Entry 6C21 (electron microscopy, 5.20 A resolution (low resolution: residue-level contacts below are approximate; hydrogen-bond / salt-bridge calls are withheld)); this record covers chains D and E of the 7 polymer chains in the assembly.

Chain D (and E):
Molecule: Major head protein
Organism: Staphylococcus virus 80alpha
Notes: chain E of this document is another copy of the same molecule, construct and numbering; everything in this record applies to it too
UniProt: A4ZFB3 (A4ZFB3_9CAUD); residues 1-324 here = UniProt positions 1-324
Sequence (324 residues; row label = number of the first residue in the row):
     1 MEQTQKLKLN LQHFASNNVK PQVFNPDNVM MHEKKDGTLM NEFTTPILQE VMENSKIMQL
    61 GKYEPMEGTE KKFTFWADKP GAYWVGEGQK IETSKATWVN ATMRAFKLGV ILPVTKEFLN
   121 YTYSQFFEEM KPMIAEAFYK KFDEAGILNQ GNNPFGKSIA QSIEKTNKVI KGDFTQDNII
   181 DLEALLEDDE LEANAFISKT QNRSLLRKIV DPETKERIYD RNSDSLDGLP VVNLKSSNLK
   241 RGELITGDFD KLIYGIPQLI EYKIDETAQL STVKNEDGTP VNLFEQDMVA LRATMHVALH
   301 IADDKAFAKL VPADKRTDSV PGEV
Disordered / not traced: 1-34, 310-324
UniProt features mapped onto this chain:
  - mutagenesis: Glu-2 to Phe-14 (Wild-type phage titer and viability), Phe-14 (F14A: Wild-type phage titer and viability, protein is mostly unprocessed), Met-52 (M52Q: Defective in producing infectious virions)
From the paper describing this entry:
  - mutagenesis - F14A: unchanged growth

Chain D / chain E interface:
Pairs across the interface (27; chain D residue first):
  Thr-44(D) with Lys-71(E); Lys-72(E); Phe-73(E); Glu-92(E)
  Asn-100(D) with Gly-81(E); Ala-82(E)
  Ala-101(D) with Pro-80(E)
  Thr-102(D) with Asp-78(E)
  Arg-104(D) with Ala-77(E); Asp-78(E); Gly-86(E); Glu-87(E)
  Ala-105(D) with Glu-87(E); Gly-88(E)
  Phe-106(D) with Gly-88(E); Gln-89(E)
  Lys-107(D) with Gly-88(E)
  Leu-108(D) with Gly-88(E)
  Gly-109(D) with Gln-89(E); Ile-91(E)
  Ala-137(D) with Ala-77(E)
  Lys-141(D) with Lys-79(E)
  Asn-153(D) with Pro-80(E)
  Thr-200(D) with Glu-187(E)
  Gln-201(D) with Glu-187(E)
  Lys-208(D) with Ile-180(E)
  Glu-266(D) with Val-85(E)
Other interface residues (no listed pair), chain D (18 interface residues in all): Ser-204
Other interface residues (no listed pair), chain E (21 interface residues in all): Trp-76, Ala-184, Asp-188

Overview:
18 residues of chain D and 21 residues of chain E are in contact. Curated annotation (UniProt) lists 14
mutagenesis sites on chain D. The paper reports that F14A of chain D leaves growth unchanged.
Both chains are Major head protein (Staphylococcus virus 80alpha). Entry 6C21 (Capsid protein in the
Staphylococcus aureus phage 80alpha mature capsid) was determined by electron microscopy, deposited together
with 6C22.
